4JMP - chain A; structure by X-ray diffraction, 1.30 A resolution.

Chain A:
Molecule: C-terminal fragment of CapA, Protein tyrosine kinase
Organism: Staphylococcus aureus
UniProtKB: chimeric construct of Q7BSA3, A8YPQ5: residues 194-220 from Q7BSA3 (Q7BSA3_STAAU) positions 194-220 (same numbers); residues 1001-1230 from A8YPQ5 positions 1-230 (UniProt number = residue number - 1000)
Amino-acid sequence (269 residues; each row starts with the number of its first residue; note: 780 numbers in that range are skipped by the numbering (no residue carries them; nothing is unmodelled there)):
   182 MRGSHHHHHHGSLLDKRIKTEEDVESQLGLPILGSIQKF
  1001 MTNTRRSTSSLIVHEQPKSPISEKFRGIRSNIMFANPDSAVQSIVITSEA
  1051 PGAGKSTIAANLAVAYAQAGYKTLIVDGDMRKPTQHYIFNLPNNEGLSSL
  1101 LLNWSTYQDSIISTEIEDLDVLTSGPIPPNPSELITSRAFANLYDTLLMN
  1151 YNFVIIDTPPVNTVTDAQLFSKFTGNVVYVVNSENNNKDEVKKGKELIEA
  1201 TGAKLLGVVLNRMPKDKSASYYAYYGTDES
Not modelled in the structure: 182-200, 1001-1008, 1036, 1216-1230
Sequence notes: expression tag (182-193)
Reported in the primary citation:
  - conformationally variable residues (order/disorder transition): Met-1001 to Thr-1008
  - mutagenesis - N1003K/T1004K/R1005E: unchanged catalytic activity
  - post-translational modification sites: Tyr-1221 (citing earlier work)

Overview:
The paper reports that N1003K/T1004K/R1005E leave catalytic activity unchanged; a modification site at
Tyr-1221.
Chain A is C-terminal fragment of CapA, Protein tyrosine kinase (Staphylococcus aureus); the structure,
Crystal structure of the chimerical protein CapA2B2, was determined by X-ray diffraction (same publication as
4JLV).
